7WDF - chains B and G of the 7 polymer chains in the assembly; structure by electron microscopy, 3.90 A resolution.

[Chain B]
Name: Spike glycoprotein
Organism: Severe acute respiratory syndrome coronavirus 2
UniProtKB: P0DTC2 (SPIKE_SARS2); residue numbers follow UniProt; this construct covers 1-241, 245-1206
Amino-acid sequence (1258 residues; row label = number of the first residue in the row; note: 3 numbers in that range are skipped by the numbering (no residue carries them; nothing is unmodelled there)):
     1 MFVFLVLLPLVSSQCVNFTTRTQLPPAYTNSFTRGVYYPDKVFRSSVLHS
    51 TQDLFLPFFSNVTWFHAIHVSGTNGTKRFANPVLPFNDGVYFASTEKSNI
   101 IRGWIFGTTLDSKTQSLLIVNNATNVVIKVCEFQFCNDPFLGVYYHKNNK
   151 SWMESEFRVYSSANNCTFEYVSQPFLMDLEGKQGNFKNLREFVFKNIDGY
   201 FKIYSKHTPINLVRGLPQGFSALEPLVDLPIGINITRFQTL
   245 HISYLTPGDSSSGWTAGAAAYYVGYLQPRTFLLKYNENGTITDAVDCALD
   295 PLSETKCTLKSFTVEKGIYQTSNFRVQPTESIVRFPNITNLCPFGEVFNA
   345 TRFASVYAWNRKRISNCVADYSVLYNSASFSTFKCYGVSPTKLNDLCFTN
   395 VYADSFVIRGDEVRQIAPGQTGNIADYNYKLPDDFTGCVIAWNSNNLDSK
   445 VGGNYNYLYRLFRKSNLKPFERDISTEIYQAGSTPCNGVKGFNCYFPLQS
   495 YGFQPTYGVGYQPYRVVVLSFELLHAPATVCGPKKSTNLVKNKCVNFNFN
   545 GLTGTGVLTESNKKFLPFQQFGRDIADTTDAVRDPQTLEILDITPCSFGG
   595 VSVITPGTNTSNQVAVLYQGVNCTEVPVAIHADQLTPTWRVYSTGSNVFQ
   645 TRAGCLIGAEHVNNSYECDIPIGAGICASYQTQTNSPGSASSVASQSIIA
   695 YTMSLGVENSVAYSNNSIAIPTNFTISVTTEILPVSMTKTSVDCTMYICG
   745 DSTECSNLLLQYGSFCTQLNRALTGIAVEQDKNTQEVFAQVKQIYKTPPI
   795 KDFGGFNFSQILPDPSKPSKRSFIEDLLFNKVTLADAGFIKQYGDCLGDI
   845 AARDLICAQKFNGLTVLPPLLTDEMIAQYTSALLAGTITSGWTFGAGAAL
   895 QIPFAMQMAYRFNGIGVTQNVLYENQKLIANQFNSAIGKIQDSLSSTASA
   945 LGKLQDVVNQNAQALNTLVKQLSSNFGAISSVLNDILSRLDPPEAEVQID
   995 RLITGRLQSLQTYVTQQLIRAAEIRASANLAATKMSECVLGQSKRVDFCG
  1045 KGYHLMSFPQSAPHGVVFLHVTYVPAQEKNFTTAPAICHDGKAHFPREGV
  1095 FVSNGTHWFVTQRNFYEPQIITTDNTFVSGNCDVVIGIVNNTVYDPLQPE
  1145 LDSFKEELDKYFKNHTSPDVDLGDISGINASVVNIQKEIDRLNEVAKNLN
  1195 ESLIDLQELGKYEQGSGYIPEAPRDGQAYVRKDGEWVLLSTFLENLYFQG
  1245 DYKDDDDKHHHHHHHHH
Disordered / not traced: 1-13, 70-76, 248-254, 621-640, 677-688, 828-847, 1162-1261
Construct notes: variant Phe18 (Leu in P0DTC2), Ala80 (Asp in P0DTC2), Gly215 (Asp in P0DTC2), Ile246 (Arg in P0DTC2), Asn417 (Lys in P0DTC2), Lys484 (Glu in P0DTC2), Tyr501 (Asn in P0DTC2), Gly614 (Asp in P0DTC2), Gly682 (Arg in P0DTC2), Ser683 (Arg in P0DTC2), Ser685 (Arg in P0DTC2), Val701 (Ala in P0DTC2), Pro986 (Lys in P0DTC2), Pro987 (Val in P0DTC2); expression tag (1207-1261)
Curated features (UniProtKB/Swiss-Prot):
  - region: Asn280 to Cys301 (Putative superantigen), Arg403 to Asp405 (Integrin-binding motif), Asn448 to Phe456 (Immunodominant HLA epitope recognized by the CD8+), Pro681, Ala684 (Putative superantigen), Ser816 to Tyr837 (Fusion peptide 1), Lys835 to Phe855 (Fusion peptide 2), Asp1163 to Glu1202 (Heptad repeat 2)
  - site: Arg815, Ser816 (Cleavage)
  - glycosylation: Asn17 (N-linked (GlcNAc...) (complex) asparagine), Asn61 (N-linked (GlcNAc...) (hybrid) asparagine), Asn74 (N-linked (GlcNAc...) (complex) asparagine), Asn122 (N-linked (GlcNAc...) (hybrid) asparagine), Asn149 (N-linked (GlcNAc...) (complex) asparagine), Asn165 (N-linked (GlcNAc...) (complex) asparagine), Asn234 (N-linked (GlcNAc...) (high mannose) asparagine), Asn282 (N-linked (GlcNAc...) (complex) asparagine), Thr323 (O-linked (GalNAc) threonine), Ser325 (O-linked (HexNAc...) serine), Asn331 (N-linked (GlcNAc...) (complex) asparagine), Asn343 (N-linked (GlcNAc...) (complex) asparagine), Asn603 (N-linked (GlcNAc...) (hybrid) asparagine), Asn616 (N-linked (GlcNAc...) (complex) asparagine), Asn657 (N-linked (GlcNAc...) (complex) asparagine), Thr676 (O-linked (GlcNAc...) threonine), Thr678 (O-linked (GlcNAc...) threonine), Asn709 (N-linked (GlcNAc...) (high mannose) asparagine), Asn717 (N-linked (GlcNAc...) (hybrid) asparagine), Asn801 (N-linked (GlcNAc...) (hybrid) asparagine) and 6 more in UniProt
Disulfide bonds: Cys131-Cys166, Cys291-Cys301, Cys379-Cys432, Cys480-Cys488, Cys538-Cys590, Cys617-Cys649, Cys662-Cys671, Cys738-Cys760, Cys743-Cys749, Cys1032-Cys1043, Cys1082-Cys1126

[Chain G]
Name: Light chain of S3H3 Fab
Organism: Mus musculus
Notes: antibody fragment or engineered binder
Amino-acid sequence (215 residues; numbered 1 to 215; the number before each row is that of its first residue):
     1 DIVLTQSPASLAVSLGQRATISCRASKSVSASVYSYMHWYQQKPGQPPKL
    51 LIYLASSLESGVPARFSGSGSGTDFTLNIHPVEEEDAATYYCHHSRELPP
   101 AFGGGTKLEIKRADAAPTVSIFPPSSEQLTSGGASVVCFLNNFYPKDINV
   151 KWKIDGSERQNGVLNSWTDQDSKDSTYSMSSTLTLTKDEYERHNSYTCEA
   201 THKTSTSPIVKSFNR
Disulfide bonds: Cys23-Cys92, Cys138-Cys198

[How chain B and chain G interact]
Pairs across the interface (9; chain B residue first):
  Asn536(B) with Leu98(G)
  Glu554(B) with Tyr36(G); Arg96(G)
  Ser555(B) with Ala31(G); Ser32(G), hydrogen bond (backbone-side chain)
  Asn556(B) with Ser32(G)
  Lys557(B) with Ser32(G), hydrogen bond (backbone-side chain)
  Leu582(B) with Tyr34(G), hydrogen bond (backbone-side chain)
  Glu583(B) with Tyr34(G)
Interface residues without a listed pair, chain B (9 interface residues in all): Lys535, Ile584

[Overview]
Chain B and chain G form an interface of 9 and 6 residues respectively; the contacts include 3 hydrogen bonds.
Polar contacts include Ser555(B)-Ser32(G), Lys557(B)-Ser32(G) and Leu582(B)-Tyr34(G).
Chain B is Spike glycoprotein (Severe acute respiratory syndrome coronavirus 2) and chain G is Light chain of
S3H3 Fab (Mus musculus); the structure, SARS-CoV-2 Beta spike in complex with two S3H3 Fabs, was determined by
electron microscopy together with 7WCR, 7WCZ, 7WD0, 7WD7, 7WD8 and 7WD9 from the same study.
